6SLJ - chains D and P of the 6 polymer chains in the assembly; structure by X-ray diffraction, 3.04 A resolution.

[Chain D]
Name: Lipoprotein RagB
Source organism: Porphyromonas gingivalis (strain ATCC BAA-308 / W83)
UniProtKB: F5H948 (F5H948_PORGI); residues 20-501 here = UniProt positions 20-501
Sequence (488 residues; numbered 20 to 507; the number before each row is that of its first residue):
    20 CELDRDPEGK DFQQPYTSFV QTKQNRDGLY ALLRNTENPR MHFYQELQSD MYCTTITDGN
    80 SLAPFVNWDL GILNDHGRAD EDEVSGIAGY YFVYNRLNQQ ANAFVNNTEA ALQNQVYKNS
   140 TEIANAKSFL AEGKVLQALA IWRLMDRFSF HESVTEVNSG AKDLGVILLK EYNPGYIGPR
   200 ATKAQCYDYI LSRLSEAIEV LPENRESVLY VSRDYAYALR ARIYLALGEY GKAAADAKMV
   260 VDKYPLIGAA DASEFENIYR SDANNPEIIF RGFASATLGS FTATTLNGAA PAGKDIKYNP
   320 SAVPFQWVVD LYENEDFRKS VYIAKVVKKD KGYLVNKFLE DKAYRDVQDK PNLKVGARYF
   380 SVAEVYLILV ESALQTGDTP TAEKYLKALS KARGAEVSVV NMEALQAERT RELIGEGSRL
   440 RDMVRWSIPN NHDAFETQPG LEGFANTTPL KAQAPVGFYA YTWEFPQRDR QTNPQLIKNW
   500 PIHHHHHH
Disordered / not traced: 502-507
Construct notes: expression tag (502-507)

[Chain P]
Name: Ala-ser-thr-thr-gly-ala-asn-ser-gln-arg-gly-ser-gly
Source organism: Porphyromonas gingivalis W83
Sequence (13 residues; row label = number of the first residue in the row):
     1 ASTTGANSQR GSG

[Chain D / chain P interface]
Pairs across the interface (9):
  G78(D) with T3(P); T4(P); G5(P)
  N79(D) with T4(P); G5(P), hydrogen bond (side chain-backbone)
  S80(D) with T4(P)
  R97(D) with Q9(P)
  D99(D) with Q9(P)
  D101(D) with R10(P), salt bridge

[Overview]
6 residues of chain D face 5 of chain P across their interface; the contacts include 1 hydrogen bond and 1
salt bridge. Among the polar pairs are D101(D)-R10(P) and N79(D)-G5(P).
Chain D is Lipoprotein RagB (Porphyromonas gingivalis (strain ATCC BAA-308 / W83)) and chain P is
Ala-ser-thr-thr-gly-ala-asn-ser-gln-arg-gly-ser-gly (Porphyromonas gingivalis W83); the structure, Structure
of the RagAB peptide transporter, was determined by X-ray diffraction, deposited together with 6SLI, 6SLN,
6SM3, 6SML and 6SMQ.
